PDB entry 1K8C | X-ray diffraction, 2.10 A resolution | chains A and B

== Chain A (and B) ==
Name: xylose reductase
From: Candida tenuis
Notes: EC 1.1.1.21; chain B of this document is another copy of the same molecule, construct and numbering; everything in this record applies to it too
UniProt: O74237 (XYL1_CANTE); residue numbers follow UniProt; this construct covers 1-322
Amino-acid sequence (322 residues; numbered 1 to 322; the number before each row is that of its first residue):
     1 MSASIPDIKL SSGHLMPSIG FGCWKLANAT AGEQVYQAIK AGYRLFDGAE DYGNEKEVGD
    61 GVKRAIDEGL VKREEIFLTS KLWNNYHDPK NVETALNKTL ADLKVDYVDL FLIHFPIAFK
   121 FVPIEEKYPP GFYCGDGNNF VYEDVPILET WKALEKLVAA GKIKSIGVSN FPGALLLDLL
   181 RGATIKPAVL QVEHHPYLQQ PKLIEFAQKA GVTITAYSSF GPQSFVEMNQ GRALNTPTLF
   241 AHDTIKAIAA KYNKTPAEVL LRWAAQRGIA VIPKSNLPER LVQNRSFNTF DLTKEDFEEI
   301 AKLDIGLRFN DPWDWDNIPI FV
Unresolved in the structure: 1-3, 227-228 (chain B: 1-3)
Ligand contacts: NADP (NAP; NADP nicotinamide-adenine-dinucleotide phosphate): Gly-22, Cys-23, Trp-24, Asp-47, Tyr-52, Lys-81, His-114, Phe-115, Ser-169, Asn-170, Gln-191, Tyr-217, Ser-218, Ser-219, Phe-220, Gln-223, Ser-224, Phe-240, Ala-257, Ile-272, Pro-273, Lys-274, Ser-275, Asn-276, Leu-277, Arg-280, Gln-283, Asn-284, Asn-310
Swiss-Prot annotation at these positions:
  - active site: Tyr-52 (Proton donor)
  - binding site (substrate): His-114
  - binding site (NAD(+)): Ser-169, Asn-170, Ser-218 to Glu-227, Lys-274 to Asn-284
  - site: Lys-81 (Lowers pKa of active site Tyr)

== How chain A and chain B interact ==
Pairs across the interface (47):
  Pro-116(A) / Arg-181(B)  hydrogen bond (backbone-side chain)
  Ile-117(A) / Arg-181(B)
  Ala-118(A) / Arg-181(B)
  Asp-144(A) / Arg-181(B)
  Val-145(A) / Arg-181(B)
  Pro-146(A) / Asp-178(B)
  Pro-146(A) / Arg-181(B)
  Pro-146(A) / Gly-182(B)
  Ile-147(A) / Asp-178(B)  hydrogen bond (backbone-side chain)
  Ile-147(A) / Arg-181(B)
  Pro-172(A) / Ala-174(B)  hydrophobic
  Pro-172(A) / Val-322(B)
  Gly-173(A) / Pro-319(B)
  Gly-173(A) / Val-322(B)  hydrogen bond (backbone-backbone)
  Ala-174(A) / Pro-172(B)  hydrophobic
  Ala-174(A) / Leu-175(B)
  Ala-174(A) / Pro-319(B)  hydrogen bond (backbone-backbone)
  Ala-174(A) / Ile-320(B)
  Leu-175(A) / Ala-174(B)
  Leu-177(A) / Ile-320(B)  hydrophobic
  Asp-178(A) / Pro-146(B)
  Asp-178(A) / Ile-147(B)  hydrogen bond (side chain-backbone)
  Arg-181(A) / Pro-116(B)  hydrogen bond (side chain-backbone)
  Arg-181(A) / Ile-117(B)
  Arg-181(A) / Ala-118(B)
  Arg-181(A) / Asp-144(B)
  Arg-181(A) / Val-145(B)
  Arg-181(A) / Pro-146(B)
  Arg-181(A) / Ile-147(B)
  Gly-182(A) / Pro-146(B)
  Lys-202(A) / Trp-313(B)
  Lys-202(A) / Val-322(B)
  Leu-203(A) / Val-322(B)
  Glu-205(A) / Trp-313(B)
  Glu-205(A) / Asn-317(B)
  Phe-206(A) / Pro-319(B)  hydrophobic
  Trp-313(A) / Lys-202(B)
  Trp-313(A) / Glu-205(B)
  Pro-319(A) / Gly-173(B)
  Pro-319(A) / Ala-174(B)  hydrogen bond (backbone-backbone)
  Pro-319(A) / Phe-206(B)  hydrophobic
  Ile-320(A) / Ala-174(B)
  Ile-320(A) / Leu-177(B)  hydrophobic
  Val-322(A) / Pro-172(B)
  Val-322(A) / Gly-173(B)  hydrogen bond (backbone-backbone)
  Val-322(A) / Lys-202(B)
  Val-322(A) / Leu-203(B)
Also at the interface, not in a pair above, chain A (30 interface residues in all): Glu-143, Leu-148, Leu-180, Gln-200, Asp-311, Asn-317, Ile-318
Also at the interface, not in a pair above, chain B (29 interface residues in all): Glu-143, Leu-180, Gln-200, Asp-311, Ile-318

== In short ==
30 residues of chain A and 29 residues of chain B are in contact, with 8 hydrogen bonds. Among the polar pairs
are Pro-116(A)/Arg-181(B), Ile-147(A)/Asp-178(B) and Gly-173(A)/Val-322(B). Bound to chain A: NADP.
Chain A and chain B are both xylose reductase (Candida tenuis); the structure, Crystal structure of dimeric
xylose reductase in complex with NADP(H), was determined by X-ray diffraction, deposited together with 1JEZ.
